PDB entry 1KJY | X-ray diffraction, 2.70 A resolution | chains A and B

== Chain A ==
Molecule: Guanine nucleotide-binding protein g(i), alpha-1 subunit
Source organism: Homo sapiens
UniProt: P63096 (GNAI1_HUMAN); residues 30-354 here correspond to UniProt positions 29-353 (UniProt number = residue number - 1)
Sequence (325 residues; numbered 30 to 354; the number before each row is that of its first residue):
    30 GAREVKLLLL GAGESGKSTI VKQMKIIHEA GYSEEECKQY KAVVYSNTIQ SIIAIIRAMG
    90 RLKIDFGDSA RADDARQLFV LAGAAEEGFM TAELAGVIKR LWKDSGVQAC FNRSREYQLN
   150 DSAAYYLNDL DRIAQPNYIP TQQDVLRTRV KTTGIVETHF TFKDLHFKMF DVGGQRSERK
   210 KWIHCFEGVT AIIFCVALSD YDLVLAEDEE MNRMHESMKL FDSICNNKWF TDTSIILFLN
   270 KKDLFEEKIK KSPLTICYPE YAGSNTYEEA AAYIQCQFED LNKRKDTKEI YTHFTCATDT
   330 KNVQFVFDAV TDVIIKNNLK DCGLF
Not modelled in the structure: 350-354
Bound ions: Cs+ site 1: His-57, Thr-190; Cs+ site 2: Glu-58, His-188; Cs+ site 3: Ala-59, Tyr-61; Cs+ site 4: Phe-95, Gly-96; Cs+ site 5: Phe-140, Ser-143; Cs+ site 6 near Asp-158 (its only coordinating residue here); Cs+ site 7 near Glu-186 (its only coordinating residue here)
Small-molecule neighbours: GDP (guanosine-5'-diphosphate): Ala-41, Gly-42, Glu-43, Ser-44, Gly-45, Lys-46, Ser-47, Thr-48, Asn-149, Asp-150, Ser-151, Arg-176, Arg-178, Asn-269, Lys-270, Asp-272, Leu-273, Thr-324, Cys-325, Ala-326, Thr-327
Curated features (UniProtKB/Swiss-Prot):
  - binding site (Mg(2+)): Thr-182

== Chain B ==
Molecule: Regulator of G-protein signaling 14
UniProt: O08773 (RGS14_RAT); residue numbers follow UniProt; this construct covers 496-531
Sequence (36 residues; row label = number of the first residue in the row):
   496 DIEGLVELLN RVQSSGAHDQ RGLLRKEDLV LPEFLQ
Not modelled in the structure: 531
Bound ions: Mg2+: Ser-510 (together with GDP)
Curated features (UniProtKB/Swiss-Prot):
  - mutagenesis: Gln-508 (Q508L: Inhibits the interaction with GNAI1), Leu-518 (L518Y: Increases the interaction with GNAI1), Val-525 (V525W: Increases the interaction with GNAI1), Phe-529 (F529W: Increases the interaction with GNAI1)

== How chain A and chain B interact ==
Contacting residue pairs (70; chain A residue first):
  Leu-38(A) with Arg-506(B), hydrogen bond (backbone-side chain)
  Leu-39(A) with Arg-506(B)
  Gly-40(A) with Arg-506(B)
  Ala-41(A) with Asn-505(B); Arg-506(B); Ser-509(B)
  Gly-42(A) with Asn-505(B), hydrogen bond (backbone-backbone); Arg-506(B); Ser-509(B), hydrogen bond (backbone-side chain)
  Glu-43(A) with Ser-509(B); Ala-512(B); His-513(B), salt bridge
  Ala-71(A) with Leu-518(B)
  Val-72(A) with Leu-518(B)
  Ser-75(A) with Gly-517(B), hydrogen bond (side chain-backbone); Leu-518(B); Leu-519(B), hydrogen bond (side chain-backbone)
  Asn-76(A) with Gln-515(B); Gly-517(B)
  Ile-78(A) with Leu-519(B), hydrophobic
  Gln-79(A) with Gln-515(B); Arg-516(B); Gly-517(B); Leu-519(B); Asp-523(B)
  Ala-83(A) with Gln-515(B)
  Ile-85(A) with Phe-529(B)
  Arg-86(A) with Asp-523(B), hydrogen bond (side chain-backbone); Leu-524(B); Val-525(B), hydrogen bond (side chain-backbone); Pro-527(B)
  Gly-89(A) with Phe-529(B)
  Arg-105(A) with Leu-530(B), hydrogen bond (side chain-backbone)
  Phe-108(A) with Leu-524(B); Pro-527(B)
  Ala-111(A) with Leu-524(B), hydrophobic
  Gly-112(A) with Leu-524(B)
  Glu-116(A) with Leu-518(B); Leu-519(B)
  Gln-147(A) with Gly-511(B), hydrogen bond (side chain-backbone); Ala-512(B); Gln-515(B), hydrogen bond (backbone-side chain)
  Leu-148(A) with Gln-515(B)
  Asn-149(A) with Ala-512(B); Gln-515(B), hydrogen bond (backbone-side chain)
  Arg-178(A) with His-513(B); Gln-515(B), hydrogen bond (side chain-backbone); Arg-516(B); Gly-517(B), hydrogen bond (backbone-backbone)
  Val-179(A) with Arg-516(B)
  Val-201(A) with Arg-506(B)
  Gly-202(A) with Arg-506(B)
  Gly-203(A) with Arg-506(B), hydrogen bond (backbone-backbone); Val-507(B)
  Arg-205(A) with Leu-503(B)
  Ser-206(A) with Leu-503(B)
  Trp-211(A) with Glu-502(B); Leu-503(B); Arg-506(B)
  Phe-215(A) with Glu-502(B)
  Asp-237(A) with Gln-508(B), hydrogen bond
  Arg-242(A) with Ser-509(B)
  Glu-245(A) with Asn-505(B)
  Leu-249(A) with Glu-498(B); Val-501(B), hydrophobic; Glu-502(B); Asn-505(B)
  Ser-252(A) with Glu-498(B)
  Ile-253(A) with Glu-498(B); Glu-502(B)
Other interface residues (no listed pair), chain A (42 interface residues in all): Ile-82, Gln-204, Lys-248
Other interface residues (no listed pair), chain B (28 interface residues in all): Gly-499, Ser-510, Asp-514, Glu-522, Leu-526

== Summary ==
42 residues of chain A and 28 residues of chain B are in contact, with 15 hydrogen bonds and 1 salt bridge.
Among the polar pairs are Glu-43(A)/His-513(B), Leu-38(A)/Arg-506(B) and Gly-42(A)/Ser-509(B). Ligands of
chain A: GDP.
Here chain A is Guanine nucleotide-binding protein g(i), alpha-1 subunit (Homo sapiens) and chain B is
Regulator of G-protein signaling 14. Entry 1KJY (Crystal Structure of Human G[alpha]i1 Bound to the GoLoco
Motif of RGS14) was determined by X-ray diffraction.
